Entry 3JBC (electron microscopy, 5.60 A resolution (low resolution: residue-level contacts below are approximate; hydrogen-bond / salt-bridge calls are withheld)); this record covers chains 3 and 4 of the 5 polymer chains in the assembly.

# Chain 3
Molecule: Capsid protein VP3
Organism: Human poliovirus 1 Mahoney
UniProt: P03300 (POLG_POL1M); residues 1-237 here correspond to UniProt positions 342-578 (UniProt number = residue number + 341)
Amino-acid sequence (237 residues; row label = number of the first residue in the row):
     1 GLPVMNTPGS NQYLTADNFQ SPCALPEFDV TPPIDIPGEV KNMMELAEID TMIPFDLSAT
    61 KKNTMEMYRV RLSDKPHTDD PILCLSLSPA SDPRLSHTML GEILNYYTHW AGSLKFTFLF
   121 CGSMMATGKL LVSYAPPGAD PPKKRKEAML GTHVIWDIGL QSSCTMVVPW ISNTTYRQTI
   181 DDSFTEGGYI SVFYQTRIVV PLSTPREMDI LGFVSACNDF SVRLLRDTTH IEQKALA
Not modelled in the structure: 236-237
Sequence notes: conflict Ser123 (Phe464 in P03300)

# Chain 4
Molecule: Capsid protein VP4
Organism: Human poliovirus 1 Mahoney
UniProt: P03300 (POLG_POL1M); residues 2-69 here = UniProt positions 2-69
Amino-acid sequence (69 residues; numbered 1 to 69; the number before each row is that of its first residue):
     1 XGAQVSSQKV GAHENSNRAY GGSTINYTTI NYYRDSASNA ASKQDFSQDP SKFTEPIKDV
    61 LIKTAPMLN
Sequence notes: modified residue (1)
Modified positions: MYR (myristic acid) at position 1
Swiss-Prot annotation at these positions:
  - site: Asn69 (Cleavage)
  - lipidation: Gly2 (N-myristoyl glycine)
  - mutagenesis: Gly2 (G2A: 100% loss of myristoylation. Impaired viral assembly), Ala3 (A3D: 50% loss of myristoylation. Severe reduction in specific infectivity; A3G/L/V: No effect on myristoylation and virus growth; A3H: No effect on myristoylation ...)

# Interface between chain 3 and chain 4
Residue-residue contacts (36; chain 3 residue first):
  Asn18(3) with Ala40(4); Ala41(4); Lys43(4)
  Phe19(3) with Ala40(4)
  Gln20(3) with Ile30(4); Asn31(4); Tyr32(4); Tyr33(4); Ser38(4); Asn39(4); Ala40(4)
  Ser21(3) with Tyr33(4); Ser38(4)
  Pro22(3) with Tyr33(4); Ser38(4)
  Cys23(3) with Asp35(4); Ser38(4)
  Pro26(3) with Asp35(4)
  Glu27(3) with Arg34(4); Asp35(4)
  Gly38(3) with Lys52(4); Phe53(4)
  Glu39(3) with Gln48(4); Lys52(4); Phe53(4)
  Val40(3) with Gln48(4); Phe53(4)
  Lys41(3) with Phe46(4); Gln48(4)
  Glu45(3) with Gln48(4); Asp49(4); Pro50(4)
  Ile49(3) with Phe53(4); Thr54(4)
  Leu160(3) with Leu68(4)
  Gln161(3) with Leu68(4)
Other interface residues (no listed pair), chain 3 (17 interface residues in all): Glu48
Other interface residues (no listed pair), chain 4 (22 interface residues in all): Thr29, Ser47, Pro66

# Summary
The interface between chain 3 and chain 4 involves 17 residues on one side and 22 on the other. Curated
annotation (UniProt) lists 2 mutagenesis sites on chain 4.
Chain 3 is Capsid protein VP3 and chain 4 is Capsid protein VP4, both from Human poliovirus 1 Mahoney; the
structure, Complex of Poliovirus with VHH PVSP29F, was determined by electron microscopy together with 3JBD,
3JBE, 3JBF and 3JBG from the same study.
